Entry 6HJY (X-ray diffraction, 2.78 A resolution); this record covers chains A and F of the 10 polymer chains in the assembly.

Chain A:
Protein: Cys-loop ligand-gated ion channel
Source organism: Dickeya chrysanthemi
Reference sequence: P0C7B7 (ELIC_DICCH); the construct has insertions or renumbered stretches relative to UniProt, so the offset changes along the chain: 9-163 = UniProt 9-163; 165-285 = UniProt 164-284
Chain sequence (277 residues; each row starts with the number of its first residue):
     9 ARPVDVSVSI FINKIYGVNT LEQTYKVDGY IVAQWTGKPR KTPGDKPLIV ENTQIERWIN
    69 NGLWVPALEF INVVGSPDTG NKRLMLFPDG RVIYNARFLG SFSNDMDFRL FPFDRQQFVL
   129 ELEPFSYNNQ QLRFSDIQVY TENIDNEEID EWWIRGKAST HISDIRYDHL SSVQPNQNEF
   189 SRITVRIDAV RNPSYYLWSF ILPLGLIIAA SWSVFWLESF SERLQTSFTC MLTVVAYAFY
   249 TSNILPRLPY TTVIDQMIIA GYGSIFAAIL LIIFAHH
Construct notes: insertion (164); conflict C238 (Leu237 in P0C7B7)
From the paper describing this entry:
  - conformationally variable residues: Y175 to Q185, L214 to W224, L225 to E230, R231 to T241, F274 to H285

Chain F:
Protein: nanobody 72
Source organism: Lama glama
Notes: antibody fragment or engineered binder
Chain sequence (124 residues; numbered 1 to 124; the number before each row is that of its first residue):
     1 QVQLQESGGG LVQAGGSLRL SCAASGRIFS TNVMGWFRQA PGKEREFVAT VGRIGGSTVY
    61 ADFVKGRFTL SRDNAKNMVY LQMNSLKPED TAVYYCGARI GGSDRLAPEN YGYWGQGTQV
   121 TVSS
Disulfides: C22-C96

Interface between chain A and chain F:
Pairs across the interface (34; chain A residue first):
  N112(A) - S103(F)  hydrogen bond
  D113(A) - R53(F)  salt bridge
  D113(A) - S103(F)  hydrogen bond (backbone-side chain)
  Q125(A) - G102(F)
  Q125(A) - S103(F)  hydrogen bond (side chain-backbone)
  Q125(A) - D104(F)
  Q125(A) - N110(F)  hydrogen bond
  V127(A) - S103(F)
  H169(A) - D104(F)  salt bridge
  H169(A) - L106(F)
  I170(A) - D62(F)
  S171(A) - V59(F)
  S171(A) - Y60(F)
  S171(A) - L106(F)
  D172(A) - T58(F)
  D172(A) - V59(F)
  D172(A) - Y60(F)  hydrogen bond (backbone-backbone)
  I173(A) - S57(F)
  I173(A) - T58(F)
  I173(A) - V59(F)  hydrophobic
  R174(A) - G56(F)
  R174(A) - S57(F)
  R174(A) - T58(F)  hydrogen bond (backbone-backbone)
  R174(A) - Y60(F)
  R174(A) - V64(F)
  R174(A) - G66(F)
  R174(A) - F68(F)  hydrogen bond (side chain-backbone)
  R174(A) - T69(F)  hydrogen bond
  Y175(A) - G56(F)
  Y175(A) - S57(F)
  D176(A) - G56(F)  hydrogen bond (backbone-backbone)
  T192(A) - L106(F)
  R194(A) - D104(F)  salt bridge
  R194(A) - A107(F)
Other interface residues (no listed pair), chain A (15 interface residues in all): E187
Other interface residues (no listed pair), chain F (20 interface residues in all): I54, A61, R105

Summary:
15 residues of chain A and 20 residues of chain F are in contact, with 9 hydrogen bonds and 3 salt bridges.
Among the polar pairs are D113(A)-R53(F), H169(A)-D104(F) and R194(A)-D104(F). The paper reports
conformational variability at Y175(A), L214(A) and L225(A) among others.
Here chain A is Cys-loop ligand-gated ion channel (Dickeya chrysanthemi) and chain F is nanobody 72 (Lama
glama). Entry 6HJY (X-ray structure of a pentameric ligand gated ion channel from Erwinia chrysanthemi (ELIC)
Delta8 truncation mutant ...) was determined by X-ray diffraction (same publication as 6HJX and 6HK0).
